Entry 3R7P (X-ray diffraction, 2.70 A resolution); this record covers chains A and D of the 5 polymer chains in the assembly.

[Chain A]
Protein: Ribosomal protein 3/homing endonuclease-like fusion protein
Organism: Leptographium truncatum
Notes: EC 3.1.21.1; fragment: I-LtrI
UniProtKB: C7SWF3 (C7SWF3_9PEZI); residues 1-315 here correspond to UniProt positions 398-712 (UniProt number = residue number + 397)
Amino-acid sequence (315 residues; row label = number of the first residue in the row):
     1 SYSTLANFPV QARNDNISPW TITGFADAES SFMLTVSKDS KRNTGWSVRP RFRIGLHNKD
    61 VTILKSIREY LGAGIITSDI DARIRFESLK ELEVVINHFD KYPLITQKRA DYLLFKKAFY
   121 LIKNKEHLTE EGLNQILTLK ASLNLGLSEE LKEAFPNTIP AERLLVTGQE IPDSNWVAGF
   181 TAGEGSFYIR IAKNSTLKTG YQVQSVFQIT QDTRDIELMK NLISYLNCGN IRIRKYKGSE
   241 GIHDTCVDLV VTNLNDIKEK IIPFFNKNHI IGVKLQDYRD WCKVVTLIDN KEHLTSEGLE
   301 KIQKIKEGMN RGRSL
Unresolved in the structure: 1-14, 236-244
Bound ions: Mg2+: Ala28, Glu184 (shared with 1 residue of chain C; DC15(D) of chain D); Mn2+: Glu29, Glu184 (shared with 1 residue of chain C; 1 residue of chain E)

[Chain D]
Molecule: 15-nt DNA strand
Sequence (15 nucleotides; each row starts with the number of its first residue):
     1 CAAATGCTCC TATAC
Bound ions: Mg2+ site 1: DC15 (shared with Ala28(A), Glu184(A) of chain A; 1 residue of chain C)

[Interface between chain A and chain D]
Pairs across the interface (30; chain A residue first):
  Lys41(A) with DA2(D), sugar contact
  Arg42(A) with DA3(D), sugar contact; DA4(D), salt bridge to the phosphate
  Asn43(A) with DA2(D), sugar contact; DA3(D), hydrogen bond to the phosphate
  Arg49(A) with DT5(D), base contact; DG6(D), hydrogen bond to the base; DC7(D), base contact
  Arg51(A) with DC7(D), base contact
  Ile75(A) with DG6(D), phosphate contact
  Arg83(A) with DC9(D), base contact; DC10(D), base contact
  Arg85(A) with DG6(D), salt bridge to the phosphate; DC7(D), salt bridge to the phosphate
  Glu87(A) with DG6(D), base contact; DC7(D), hydrogen bond to the base
  Ser88(A) with DT5(D), phosphate contact; DG6(D), phosphate contact
  Leu89(A) with DT5(D), hydrogen bond to the phosphate
  Lys125(A) with DA3(D), hydrogen bond to the phosphate; DA4(D), salt bridge to the phosphate
  His127(A) with DA4(D), salt bridge to the phosphate
  Leu128(A) with DA3(D), phosphate contact; DA4(D), phosphate contact
  Glu184(A) with DC15(D), phosphate contact
  Thr210(A) with DC15(D), sugar contact
  Gln211(A) with DC15(D), hydrogen bond to the phosphate
  Asp212(A) with DC15(D), hydrogen bond to the phosphate
  Arg234(A) with DC15(D), base contact
  Cys246(A) with DC15(D), base contact
Other interface residues (no listed pair), chain A (22 interface residues in all): Ala28, Glu91
Other interface residues (no listed pair), chain D (11 interface residues in all): DT8, DA14

[Overview]
22 residues of chain A face 11 of chain D across their interface, with 7 hydrogen bonds and 5 salt bridges.
Among the polar pairs are Arg49(A)-DG6(D), Glu87(A)-DC7(D) and Asn43(A)-DA3(D). The Mg2+ site 1 is built by
Ala28(A), Glu184(A) and DC15(D).
Here chain A is Ribosomal protein 3/homing endonuclease-like fusion protein (Leptographium truncatum) and
chain D is a 15-nt DNA strand. Entry 3R7P (The crystal structure of I-LtrI) was determined by X-ray
diffraction together with 3QQY from the same study.
